Entry 5D7C (X-ray diffraction, 1.55 A resolution); this record covers chain A.

Chain A:
Molecule: DNA gyrase subunit B
Organism: Staphylococcus aureus
Notes: EC 5.99.1.3; fragment: ATP binding domain, (delta 105-127)
Reference sequence: P0A0K8 (GYRB_STAAU); residue numbers follow UniProt; this construct covers 2-104, 128-234
Chain sequence (212 residues; row label = number of the first residue in the row; note: 23 numbers in that range are skipped by the numbering (no residue carries them; nothing is unmodelled there); numbering starts at 0):
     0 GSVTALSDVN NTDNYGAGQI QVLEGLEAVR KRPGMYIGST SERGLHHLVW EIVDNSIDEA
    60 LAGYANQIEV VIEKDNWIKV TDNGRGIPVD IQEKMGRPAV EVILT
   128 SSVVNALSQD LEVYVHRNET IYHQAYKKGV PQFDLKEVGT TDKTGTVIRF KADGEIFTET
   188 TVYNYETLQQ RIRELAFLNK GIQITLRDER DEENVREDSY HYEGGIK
Not modelled in the structure: 0-15, 231-234
Sequence notes: expression tag (0-1)
Metal / ion sites: Mg2+ near E50 (its only coordinating residue here)
Small-molecule neighbours: 57W (1-ethyl-3-[1-(pyridin-2-yl)-6-(pyridin-3-yl)-1H-pyrrolo[3,2-b]pyridin-3-yl]urea): I51, N54, S55, E58, V79, T80, D81, R84, G85, I86, P87, I102, R144, T173, I175

In short:
Chain A binds compound 57W.
Chain A is DNA gyrase subunit B (Staphylococcus aureus); the structure, Crystal structure of the ATP binding
domain of S. aureus GyrB complexed with a ligand, was determined by X-ray diffraction, deposited together with
5D6P and 5D6Q.
